4C0U - chains C and Z of the 5 polymer chains in the assembly; structure by electron microscopy, 10.00 A resolution (very low resolution: no residue pairs are listed; an interface is given only as per-side residue counts).

Chain C:
Name: VP3
From: Human enterovirus 71
UniProtKB: A9X4C2 (A9X4C2_9ENTO); residues 1-242 here correspond to UniProt positions 324-565 (UniProt number = residue number + 323)
Sequence (242 residues; each row starts with the number of its first residue):
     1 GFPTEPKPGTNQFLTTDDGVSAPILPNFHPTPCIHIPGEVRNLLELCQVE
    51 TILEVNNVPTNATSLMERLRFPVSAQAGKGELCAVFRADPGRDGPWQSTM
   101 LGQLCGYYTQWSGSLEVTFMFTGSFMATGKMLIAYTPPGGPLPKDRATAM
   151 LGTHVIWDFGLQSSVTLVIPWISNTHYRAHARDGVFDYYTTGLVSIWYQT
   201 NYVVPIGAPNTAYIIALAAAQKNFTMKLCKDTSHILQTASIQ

Chain Z:
Name: Fab EV18 4 D6-1 F1 G9
From: Mus musculus
Notes: antibody fragment or engineered binder
Sequence (220 residues; numbered 219 to 438; the number before each row is that of its first residue; X marks 220 residues of unknown identity (built as UNK)):
   219 XXXXXXXXXXXXXXXXXXXXXXXXXXXXXXXXXXXXXXXXXXXXXXXXXX
   269 XXXXXXXXXXXXXXXXXXXXXXXXXXXXXXXXXXXXXXXXXXXXXXXXXX
   319 XXXXXXXXXXXXXXXXXXXXXXXXXXXXXXXXXXXXXXXXXXXXXXXXXX
   369 XXXXXXXXXXXXXXXXXXXXXXXXXXXXXXXXXXXXXXXXXXXXXXXXXX
   419 XXXXXXXXXXXXXXXXXXXX

Interface between chain C and chain Z:
At this resolution (10 A) residue pairs are not listed: 23 residues of chain C and 0 of chain Z lie at the interface.

In short:
Chain C and chain Z make no direct contact in this assembly.
Here chain C is VP3 (Human enterovirus 71) and chain Z is Fab EV18 4 D6-1 F1 G9 (Mus musculus). Entry 4C0U
(Cryo-EM reconstruction of enterovirus 71 in complex with a neutralizing antibody E18) was determined by
electron microscopy (same publication as 4C0Y and 4C10).
